5YXG - chain A; structure by X-ray diffraction, 1.48 A resolution.

# Chain A
Molecule: Pilus assembly protein
Organism: Lactobacillus rhamnosus GG
UniProtKB: A0A179XFF5 (A0A179XFF5_LACRH); residue numbers follow UniProt; this construct covers 177-485
Sequence (317 residues; row label = number of the first residue in the row):
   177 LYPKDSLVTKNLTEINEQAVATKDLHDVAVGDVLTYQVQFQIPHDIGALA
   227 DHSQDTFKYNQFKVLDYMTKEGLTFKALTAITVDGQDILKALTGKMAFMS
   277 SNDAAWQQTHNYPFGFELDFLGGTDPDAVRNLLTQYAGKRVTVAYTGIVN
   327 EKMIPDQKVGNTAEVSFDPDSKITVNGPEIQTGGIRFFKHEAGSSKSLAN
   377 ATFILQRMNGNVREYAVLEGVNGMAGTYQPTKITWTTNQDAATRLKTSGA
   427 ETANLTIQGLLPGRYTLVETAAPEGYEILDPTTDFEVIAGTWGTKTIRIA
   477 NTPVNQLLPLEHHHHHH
Unresolved in the structure: 177-183, 227-231, 345-347, 482-493
Construct notes: expression tag (486-493)
Modified / non-standard residues: Met-244 (methionine sulfoxide; SME); Met-275 (methionine sulfoxide; SME)
Covalent attachments: covalent link Lys-186/Asn-337, Lys-365/Asn-477
Reported in the primary citation:
  - contacts within the chain: Lys-186/Asn-337 (covalent link)
  - catalytic residues: Asp-242

# Overview
From the paper: the catalytic residue Asp-242; contacts within the chain involving Lys-186 and Asn-337.
Chain A is Pilus assembly protein (Lactobacillus rhamnosus GG); the structure, Crystal structure of C-terminal
fragment of SpaD from Lactobacillus rhamnosus GG generated by limited proteolysis, was determined by X-ray
diffraction (same publication as 5YU5, 5Z0Z and 5Z24).
